6VMJ - chains A and Z of the 3 polymer chains in the assembly; structure by X-ray diffraction, 2.95 A resolution.

== Chain A ==
Protein: Fab20D12 Light Chain
From: Homo sapiens
Sequence (214 residues; row label = number of the first residue in the row):
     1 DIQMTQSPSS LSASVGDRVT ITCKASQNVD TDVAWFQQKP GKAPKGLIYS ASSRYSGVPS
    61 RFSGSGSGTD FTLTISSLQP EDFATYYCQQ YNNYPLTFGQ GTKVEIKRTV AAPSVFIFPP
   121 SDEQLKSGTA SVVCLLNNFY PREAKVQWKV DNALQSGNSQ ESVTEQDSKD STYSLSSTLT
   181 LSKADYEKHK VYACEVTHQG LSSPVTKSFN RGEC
Disordered / not traced: 214
Disulfides: Cys23-Cys88, Cys134-Cys194

== Chain Z ==
Protein: Complement factor D
From: Homo sapiens
Notes: EC 3.4.21.46
UniProtKB: P00746 (CFAD_HUMAN); the construct lacks a stretch of the UniProt sequence and is renumbered around it, so the offset changes along the chain: 16-35 = UniProt 26-45; 37-61 = UniProt 46-70; 62-115 = UniProt 74-127; 118-124 = UniProt 128-134; 6 more segments
Sequence (228 residues; numbered 16 to 243 plus 8 insertion-coded residues; 8 numbers in that range are skipped by the numbering (no residue carries them; nothing is unmodelled there); the number before each row is that of its first residue; a row labelled like 61A-61C holds insertion residues (61A, then the next letters in order)):
    16 ILGGREAEAH ARPYMASVQL
    37 NGAHLCGGVL VAEQWVLSAA HCLED
61A-61C AAD
    62 GKVQVLLGAH SLSQPEPSKR LYDVLRAVPH PDSQPDTIDH DLLLLQLSEK ATLG
   118 PAVRPLP
  124A W
   125 QRVDR
  129A D
   130 VAPGTLCDVA GWGIVNHA
   149 GRRPDSLQHV LLPVLDRATC NR
170A-170B RT
   171 HHDGAITERL MCAESNRRDS CKGDSGGPLV CG
   207 GVLEGVVTSG SRVCGNR
  223A K
   224 KPGIYTRVAS YAAWIDSVLA
Disulfides: Cys42-Cys58, Cys136-Cys201, Cys168-Cys182, Cys191-Cys220

== Interface between chain A and chain Z ==
Residue-residue contacts (10):
  Asp32(A) with Thr170B(Z); Lys223A(Z), salt bridge
  Ala34(A) with Arg170A(Z)
  Tyr49(A) with Asp173(Z)
  Gln89(A) with Arg170A(Z), hydrogen bond
  Tyr91(A) with Arg170A(Z); Thr170B(Z)
  Tyr94(A) with Arg170(Z), hydrogen bond
  Leu96(A) with Arg170(Z); Arg170A(Z)
Other interface residues (no listed pair), chain A (11 interface residues in all): Asp30, Phe36, Tyr55, Asn92

== Overview ==
Chain A and chain Z form an interface of 11 and 5 residues respectively; the contacts include 2 hydrogen bonds
and 1 salt bridge. Polar contacts include Asp32(A)-Lys223A(Z), Gln89(A)-Arg170A(Z) and Tyr94(A)-Arg170(Z).
Here chain A is Fab20D12 Light Chain and chain Z is Complement factor D, both from Homo sapiens. Entry 6VMJ
(Crystal structure of human Complement Factor D with anti-Factor D Fab 20D12) was determined by X-ray
diffraction.
